7UR6 - chains C and D of the 12 polymer chains in the assembly; structure by electron microscopy, 3.46 A resolution.

== Chain C ==
Protein: gp41
From: Human immunodeficiency virus 1
Reference sequence: C6G0E7 (C6G0E7_9HIV1); residues 512-664 here correspond to UniProt positions 503-655 (UniProt number = residue number - 9)
Amino-acid sequence (153 residues; row label = number of the first residue in the row):
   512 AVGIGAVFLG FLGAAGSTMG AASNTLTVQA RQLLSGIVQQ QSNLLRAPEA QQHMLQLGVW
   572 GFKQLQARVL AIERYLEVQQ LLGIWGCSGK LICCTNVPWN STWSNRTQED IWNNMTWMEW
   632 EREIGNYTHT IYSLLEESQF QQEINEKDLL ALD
Unresolved in the structure: 547-567
Differences from the reference sequence: conflict Asn-535 (Ile526 in C6G0E7), Pro-559 (Ile550 in C6G0E7), Gly-569 (Thr560 in C6G0E7), Phe-573 (Ile564 in C6G0E7), Glu-588 (Lys579 in C6G0E7), Val-589 (Asp580 in C6G0E7), Cys-605 (Thr596 in C6G0E7), Thr-613 (Ser604 in C6G0E7), Thr-618 (Ser609 in C6G0E7), Gly-636 (Asp627 in C6G0E7), Phe-651 (Ile642 in C6G0E7), Ile-655 (Lys646 in C6G0E7)
Disulfides: Cys-598/Cys-604
Glycans and other covalent adducts: N-acetylglucosamine (NAG) linked to Asn-611, Asn-616, Asn-625, Asn-637

== Chain D ==
Protein: Heavy Chain
From: Macaca mulatta
Amino-acid sequence (130 residues; each row starts with the number of its first residue; a row labelled like 35A-35B holds insertion residues (35A, then the next letters in order)):
     1 QVTLKESGPA LVKPTQTLTL TCTFSGFSMS NFGSG
35A-35B IY
    36 WIRQPPGKAL EWLAGIYWTD SKYYNLSLKT RLTISKDTSK SQVILIM
82A-82C TNM
    83 DPVDTATYYC ADIRGRYY
100A-100L YSNGFLFDVVGV
   101 ESWGQGVVVT VSS
Disulfides: Cys-22/Cys-92

== Interface between chain C and chain D ==
Pairs across the interface (20):
  Ala-512(C) / Tyr-100(D)
  Ala-512(C) / Leu-100F(D)  hydrophobic
  Ala-512(C) / Phe-100G(D)
  Ala-512(C) / Asp-100H(D)
  Val-513(C) / Tyr-52(D)  hydrophobic
  Val-513(C) / Tyr-58(D)
  Val-513(C) / Leu-100F(D)
  Val-513(C) / Phe-100G(D)  hydrogen bond (backbone-backbone)
  Gly-514(C) / Phe-100E(D)
  Ile-515(C) / Phe-32(D)  hydrophobic
  Ile-515(C) / Phe-100E(D)  hydrogen bond (backbone-backbone)
  Ile-515(C) / Leu-100F(D)
  Ile-515(C) / Phe-100G(D)  hydrophobic
  Ala-517(C) / Phe-100E(D)  hydrophobic
  Phe-519(C) / Phe-32(D)
  Phe-519(C) / Trp-53(D)
  Phe-519(C) / Thr-54(D)
  Ala-525(C) / Phe-100E(D)  hydrophobic
  Ala-532(C) / Tyr-100A(D)  hydrophobic
  Thr-536(C) / Phe-100E(D)
Interface residues without a listed pair, chain C (12 interface residues in all): Leu-520, Gly-521, Asn-535
Interface residues without a listed pair, chain D (12 interface residues in all): Tyr-99

== In short ==
Chain C and chain D each contribute 12 residues to their interface; the contacts include 2 hydrogen bonds.
Main-chain hydrogen bonds include Val-513(C)/Phe-100G(D) and Ile-515(C)/Phe-100E(D). Covalently linked
N-acetylglucosamine: at Asn-611(C), Asn-616(C), Asn-625(C) and Asn-637(C).
Here chain C is gp41 (Human immunodeficiency virus 1) and chain D is Heavy Chain (Macaca mulatta). Entry 7UR6
(Cryo-EM structure of SHIV-elicited, FP-directed Rhesus Fab RM6561.DH1021.14 in complex with stabilized HIV-1
Env Ce1176 DS-SOSIP.664) was determined by electron microscopy.
